Entry 4Y4M (X-ray diffraction, 2.71 A resolution); this record covers chains A and D of the 8 polymer chains in the assembly.

== Chain A (and D) ==
Name: Putative ribose 1,5-bisphosphate isomerase
From: Methanocaldococcus jannaschii
Notes: EC 5.3.1.29; chain D of this document is another copy of the same molecule, construct and numbering; everything in this record applies to it too
UniProt: Q58018 (RUBPS_METJA); residues 1-267 here = UniProt positions 1-267
Amino-acid sequence (290 residues; row label = number of the first residue in the row; numbers below 1 keep their minus sign (Met-22 is residue -22)):
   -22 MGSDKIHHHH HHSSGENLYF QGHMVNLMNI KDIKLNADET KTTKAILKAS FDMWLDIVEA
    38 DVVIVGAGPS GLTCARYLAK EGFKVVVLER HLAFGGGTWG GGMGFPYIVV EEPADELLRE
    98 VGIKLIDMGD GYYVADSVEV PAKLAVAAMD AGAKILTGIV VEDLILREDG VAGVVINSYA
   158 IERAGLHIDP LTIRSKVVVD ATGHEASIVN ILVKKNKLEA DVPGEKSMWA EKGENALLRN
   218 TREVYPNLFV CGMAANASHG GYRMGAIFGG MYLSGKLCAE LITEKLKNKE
Not modelled in the structure: -22 to 4, 265-267 (chain D: -22 to 9, 265-267)
Sequence notes: initiating methionine (-22); expression tag (-21 to 0)
Small-molecule neighbours:
  - 48F ([[(2R,3S,4R,5R)-5-(6-aminopurin-9-yl)-3,4-bis(oxidanyl)oxolan-2-yl]methoxy-oxidanyl-phosphoryl] [(2R,3R)-2,3,5-tris(oxidanyl)-4-oxidanylidene-pentyl] hydrogen phosphate): Val42, Gly43, Ala44, Gly45, Pro46, Ser47, Gly48, Leu65, Glu66, Arg67, His68, Gly72, Gly73, Gly74, Ile136, Val137, Val138, Ala178, Thr179, Gly180, Ser184, Ile185, Gly229, Met230, Ala231, Arg240, Met241, Gly242, Ile244, Phe245, Met248
  - N-cyclohexyltaurine (NHE; 2-[N-cyclohexylamino]ethane sulfonic acid): Val186, Val190, Ala197, Asp198, Val199, Pro200, Arg219, Val221, Ser235, His236, Gly237
Swiss-Prot annotation at these positions:
  - binding site (NAD(+)): Ser47, Glu66, Arg67, Gly74, Val138, His164 to Asp166, Ser184, Met230
  - binding site (Fe cation): Asp166, His181
  - binding site (glycine): Arg240

== Chain A / chain D interface ==
Pairs across the interface (41):
  Gly74(A) - His164(D)
  Gly74(A) - Asp166(D)
  Gly77(A) - Ile165(D)
  Gly78(A) - Ile165(D)
  Gly78(A) - Asp166(D)  hydrogen bond (backbone-backbone)
  Gly79(A) - Asp166(D)
  Gly79(A) - Leu168(D)
  Met80(A) - Ile153(D)  hydrophobic
  Met80(A) - Asn154(D)
  Met80(A) - Ser155(D)
  Met80(A) - Ile158(D)
  Met80(A) - Ile165(D)
  Met80(A) - Asp166(D)  hydrogen bond (backbone-backbone)
  Met80(A) - Leu168(D)  hydrophobic
  Gly81(A) - Ile158(D)
  Gly81(A) - Ile165(D)
  Phe82(A) - Leu168(D)  hydrophobic
  Pro200(A) - Lys194(D)  hydrogen bond (backbone-side chain)
  Glu202(A) - Lys192(D)  salt bridge
  Lys203(A) - Lys192(D)
  Lys203(A) - Asn193(D)
  Ser204(A) - Asp140(D)  hydrogen bond
  Ser204(A) - Leu141(D)
  Ser204(A) - Leu143(D)
  Ser204(A) - Asn193(D)  hydrogen bond
  Met205(A) - Leu141(D)  hydrogen bond (backbone-backbone)
  Met205(A) - Ile142(D)
  Met205(A) - Leu143(D)  hydrogen bond (backbone-backbone)
  Met205(A) - Val152(D)  hydrophobic
  Met205(A) - Thr169(D)
  Trp206(A) - Leu143(D)
  Trp206(A) - Arg144(D)
  Trp206(A) - Glu145(D)
  Tyr239(A) - Leu143(D)  hydrophobic
  Arg240(A) - Glu139(D)  salt bridge
  Arg240(A) - Asp140(D)  salt bridge
  Arg240(A) - Val152(D)
  Arg240(A) - Lys192(D)
  Gly242(A) - Asp166(D)
  Ala243(A) - Asp166(D)
  Phe245(A) - Asp166(D)
Also at the interface, not in a pair above, chain A (20 interface residues in all): Gly73, His181
Also at the interface, not in a pair above, chain D (23 interface residues in all): Trp31, Ile136, Pro167

== Summary ==
20 residues of chain A and 23 residues of chain D are in contact, with 7 hydrogen bonds and 3 salt bridges.
Among the polar pairs are Glu202(A)-Lys192(D), Arg240(A)-Glu139(D) and Arg240(A)-Asp140(D). Bound to chain A:
compound 48F and N-cyclohexyltaurine.
Both chains are Putative ribose 1,5-bisphosphate isomerase (Methanocaldococcus jannaschii). Entry 4Y4M
(Thiazole synthase Thi4 from Methanocaldococcus jannaschii) was determined by X-ray diffraction together with
4Y4L and 4Y4N from the same study.
